Entry 7U6E (electron microscopy, 3.00 A resolution); this record covers chains A and B of the 6 polymer chains in the assembly.

# Chain A
Protein: Insulin A chain
From: Homo sapiens
Reference sequence: P01308 (INS_HUMAN); residues 1-21 here correspond to UniProt positions 90-110 (UniProt number = residue number + 89)
Chain sequence (21 residues; numbered 1 to 21; the number before each row is that of its first residue):
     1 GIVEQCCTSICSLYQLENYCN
Disulfides: Cys6-Cys11

# Chain B
Protein: Insulin B chain
From: Homo sapiens
Reference sequence: P01308 (INS_HUMAN); residues 1-30 here correspond to UniProt positions 25-54 (UniProt number = residue number + 24)
Chain sequence (30 residues; row label = number of the first residue in the row):
     1 FVNQHLCGSHLVEALYLVCGERGFFYTPKT
Unresolved in the structure: 1-2, 28-30

# Interface between chain A and chain B
Contacting residue pairs (26; chain A residue first):
  Ile2(A) - Leu11(B)  hydrophobic
  Cys6(A) - His5(B)
  Cys6(A) - Leu6(B)  hydrogen bond (backbone-backbone)
  Cys6(A) - Leu11(B)  hydrophobic
  Cys7(A) - His5(B)
  Cys7(A) - Leu6(B)  hydrogen bond (backbone-backbone)
  Cys7(A) - Cys7(B)  disulfide
  Ser9(A) - His5(B)  hydrogen bond (backbone-side chain)
  Ile10(A) - Asn3(B)
  Ile10(A) - Gln4(B)
  Ile10(A) - His5(B)
  Leu13(A) - Val18(B)  hydrophobic
  Leu16(A) - Leu6(B)  hydrophobic
  Leu16(A) - Leu15(B)
  Glu17(A) - Arg22(B)  salt bridge
  Tyr19(A) - Leu15(B)  hydrophobic
  Tyr19(A) - Phe24(B)
  Tyr19(A) - Phe25(B)  hydrogen bond (backbone-backbone)
  Cys20(A) - Cys19(B)  disulfide
  Cys20(A) - Arg22(B)
  Cys20(A) - Gly23(B)
  Cys20(A) - Phe25(B)
  Asn21(A) - Arg22(B)  hydrogen bond (backbone-side chain)
  Asn21(A) - Gly23(B)  hydrogen bond (backbone-backbone)
  Asn21(A) - Phe24(B)  hydrogen bond (side chain-backbone)
  Asn21(A) - Phe25(B)
Other interface residues (no listed pair), chain A (13 interface residues in all): Thr8, Cys11
Inter-chain disulfides: Cys7(A)-Cys7(B), Cys20(A)-Cys19(B)

# Summary
The chain A/chain B interface involves 13 residues from each chain; the contacts include 2 disulfide bonds, 7
hydrogen bonds and 1 salt bridge. Polar contacts include Glu17(A)-Arg22(B), Ser9(A)-His5(B) and
Asn21(A)-Arg22(B).
Chain A is Insulin A chain and chain B is Insulin B chain, both from Homo sapiens; the structure, Head region
of insulin receptor ectodomain (A-isoform) bound to the non-insulin agonist IM462, was determined by electron
microscopy (same publication as 7U6D).
